8UZH - chains A and B; structure by X-ray diffraction, 2.80 A resolution.

== Chain A (and B) ==
Name: SUMO fused Trehalose Synthase (TreS), Trehalose synthase/amylase TreS
Organism: Saccharomyces cerevisiae
Notes: chain B of this document is another copy of the same molecule, construct and numbering; everything in this record applies to it too
UniProt: chimeric construct of Q12306, P9WQ18: residues 10-106 from Q12306 (SMT3_YEAST) positions 2-98 (UniProt number = residue number - 8); residues 107-695 from P9WQ18 positions 13-601 (UniProt number = residue number - 94)
Amino-acid sequence (695 residues; numbered 1 to 695; the number before each row is that of its first residue):
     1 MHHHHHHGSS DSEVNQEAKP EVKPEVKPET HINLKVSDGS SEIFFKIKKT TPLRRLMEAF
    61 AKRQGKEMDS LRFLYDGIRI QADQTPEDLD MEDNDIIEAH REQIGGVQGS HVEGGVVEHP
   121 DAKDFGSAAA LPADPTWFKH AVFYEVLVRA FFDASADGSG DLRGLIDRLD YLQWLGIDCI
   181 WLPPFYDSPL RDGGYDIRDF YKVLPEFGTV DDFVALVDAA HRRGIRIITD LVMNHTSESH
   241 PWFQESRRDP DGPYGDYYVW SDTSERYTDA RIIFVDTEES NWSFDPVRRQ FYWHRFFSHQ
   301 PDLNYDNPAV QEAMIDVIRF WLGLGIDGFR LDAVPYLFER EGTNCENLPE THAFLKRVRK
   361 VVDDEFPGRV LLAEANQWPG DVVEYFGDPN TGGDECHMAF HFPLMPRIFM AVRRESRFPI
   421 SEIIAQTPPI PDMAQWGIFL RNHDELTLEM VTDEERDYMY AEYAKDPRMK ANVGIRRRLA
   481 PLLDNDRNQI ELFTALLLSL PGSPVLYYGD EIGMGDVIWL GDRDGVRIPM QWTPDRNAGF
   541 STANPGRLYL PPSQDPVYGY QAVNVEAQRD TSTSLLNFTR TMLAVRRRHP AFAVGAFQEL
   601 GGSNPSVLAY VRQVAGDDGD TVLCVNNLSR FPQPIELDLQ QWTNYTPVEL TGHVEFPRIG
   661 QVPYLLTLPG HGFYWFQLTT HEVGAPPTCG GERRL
Not modelled in the structure: 1-31, 39-41, 45-54, 71-86, 89-94, 99-107, 681-695 (chain B: 1-33, 46-49, 53-58, 63-64, 68-69, 82-84, 103-106, 681-695)
Sequence notes: initiating methionine (1); expression tag (2-9)
Ion coordination: Ca2+ site 1: Asp-157, Ser-159, Asp-161; Ca2+ site 2: Asn-234, Asp-302, Tyr-336, Leu-337, Glu-339
Swiss-Prot annotation at these positions:
  - modified residue: Ser-10 (N-acetylserine), Ser-12 (Phosphoserine)
  - cross-link: Gly-106 (Glycyl lysine isopeptide (Gly-Lys) (interchain with K-? in acceptor proteins))
  - active site: Asp-332 (Nucleophile), Glu-374 (Proton donor)
  - binding site (substrate): Asp-192, His-235, Gln-300, Arg-330, His-443, Asp-444
  - binding site (Ca(2+)): Asn-234, Asp-302, Tyr-336, Leu-337, Glu-339
What the authors report for this chain:
  - contacts within the chain: Tyr-195/Leu-446 (hydrophobic contact), Ala-333/Leu-446 (hydrophobic contact)
  - catalytic residues: Asp-332 (citing earlier work)

== How chain A and chain B interact ==
Contacting residue pairs (42; chain A residue first):
  Asn-33(A) / Arg-630(B)
  Lys-35(A) / Arg-413(B)
  Ser-37(A) / Pro-467(B)
  Phe-44(A) / Arg-630(B)
  Ile-96(A) / Arg-413(B)
  Ile-96(A) / Asp-466(B)
  Ile-96(A) / Pro-467(B)
  Glu-98(A) / Ala-464(B)
  Glu-98(A) / Lys-465(B)
  Glu-98(A) / Asp-466(B)  hydrogen bond (side chain-backbone)
  Glu-98(A) / Pro-467(B)
  Glu-238(A) / Glu-279(B)
  Arg-247(A) / Glu-279(B)  salt bridge
  Ser-264(A) / Phe-284(B)
  Glu-279(A) / Glu-238(B)
  Glu-279(A) / Arg-247(B)  salt bridge
  Glu-279(A) / Pro-286(B)
  Phe-284(A) / Phe-291(B)  hydrophobic
  Phe-291(A) / Phe-284(B)  hydrophobic
  Arg-413(A) / Lys-35(B)
  Arg-413(A) / Asn-94(B)
  Glu-415(A) / Asn-94(B)  hydrogen bond
  Ala-464(A) / Glu-98(B)
  Lys-465(A) / Glu-98(B)
  Asp-466(A) / Glu-98(B)  hydrogen bond (backbone-side chain)
  Pro-467(A) / Ser-37(B)
  Pro-467(A) / Gly-39(B)
  Pro-467(A) / Glu-98(B)
  Trp-519(A) / Leu-520(B)
  Trp-519(A) / Leu-548(B)
  Trp-519(A) / Tyr-549(B)
  Trp-519(A) / Leu-550(B)  hydrophobic
  Trp-519(A) / Pro-551(B)
  Leu-520(A) / Leu-520(B)
  Leu-548(A) / Trp-519(B)
  Tyr-549(A) / Trp-519(B)
  Leu-550(A) / Trp-519(B)  hydrophobic
  Pro-551(A) / Trp-519(B)
  Gln-554(A) / Gln-554(B)
  Gln-554(A) / Pro-556(B)
  Arg-630(A) / Phe-44(B)
  Arg-630(A) / Asn-94(B)  hydrogen bond
Also at the interface, not in a pair above, chain A (32 interface residues in all): Asp-38, Arg-191, Lys-470, Pro-545, Gly-546, Phe-631
Also at the interface, not in a pair above, chain B (35 interface residues in all): Asp-38, Asp-93, Ile-96, His-100, Asp-276, Asp-285, Lys-470, Asp-555, Phe-631

== Overview ==
The interface between chain A and chain B involves 32 residues on one side and 35 on the other, with 4
hydrogen bonds and 2 salt bridges. Polar pairs include Arg-247(A)/Glu-279(B), Glu-98(A)/Asp-466(B) and
Glu-415(A)/Asn-94(B). From the paper: the catalytic residue Asp-332(A); contacts within the chain involving
Tyr-195(A), Leu-446(A) and Ala-333(A).
Chain A and chain B are both SUMO fused Trehalose Synthase (TreS), Trehalose synthase/amylase TreS
(Saccharomyces cerevisiae); the structure, SUMO fused Trehalose Synthase (TreS) of Mycobacterium tuberculosis,
was determined by X-ray diffraction, deposited together with 8UQV.
